Entry 8T6A (electron microscopy, 3.17 A resolution); this record covers chain A.

Chain A:
Name: Synaptic vesicular amine transporter
Organism: Homo sapiens
UniProtKB: Q05940 (VMAT2_HUMAN); residues 19-514 here = UniProt positions 19-514
Amino-acid sequence (496 residues; row label = number of the first residue in the row):
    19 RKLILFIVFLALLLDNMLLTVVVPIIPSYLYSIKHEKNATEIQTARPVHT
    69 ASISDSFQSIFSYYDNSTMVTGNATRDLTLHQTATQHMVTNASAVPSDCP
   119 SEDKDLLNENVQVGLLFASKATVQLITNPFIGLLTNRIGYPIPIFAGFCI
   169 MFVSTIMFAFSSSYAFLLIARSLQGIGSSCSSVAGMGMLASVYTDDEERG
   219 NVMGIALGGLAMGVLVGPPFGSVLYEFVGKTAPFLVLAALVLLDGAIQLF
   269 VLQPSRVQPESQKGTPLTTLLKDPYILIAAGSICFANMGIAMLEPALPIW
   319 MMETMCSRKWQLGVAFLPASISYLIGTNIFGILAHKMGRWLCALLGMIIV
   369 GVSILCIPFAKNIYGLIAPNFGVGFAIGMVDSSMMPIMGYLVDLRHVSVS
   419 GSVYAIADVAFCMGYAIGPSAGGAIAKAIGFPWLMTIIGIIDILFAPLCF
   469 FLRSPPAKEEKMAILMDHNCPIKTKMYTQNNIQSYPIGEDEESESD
Unresolved in the structure: 54-125, 478-514
Sequence notes: engineered mutation Ser-418 (Tyr in Q05940)
UniProt features mapped onto this chain:
  - binding site (serotonin): Leu-228, Val-232, Asn-305, Ile-308, Glu-312, Phe-334, Tyr-341, Asp-399, Tyr-433
  - modified residue (Phosphoserine): Ser-511, Ser-513
  - glycosylation (N-linked (GlcNAc...) asparagine): Asn-84, Asn-91
Small-molecule neighbours: reserpine (YHR): Asn-34, Leu-37, Thr-38, Val-41, Leu-225, Leu-228, Ala-229, Val-232, Pro-236, Asn-305, Ile-308, Glu-312, Phe-334, Ser-338, Tyr-341, Ile-395, Met-403, Tyr-422, Ala-425, Asp-426, Phe-429, Tyr-433

Overview:
Bound to chain A: reserpine. From UniProt: 9 serotonin-binding residues.
Chain A is Synaptic vesicular amine transporter (Homo sapiens); the structure, Human VMAT2 in complex with
reserpine, was determined by electron microscopy (same publication as 8T69 and 8T6B).
